PDB entry 4QLU | X-ray diffraction, 2.80 A resolution | chains V and W of the 28 polymer chains in the assembly

== Chain V ==
Name: Proteasome subunit beta type-2
Organism: Saccharomyces cerevisiae
Notes: EC 3.4.25.1
UniProt: P25043 (PSB2_YEAST); residues 1-232 here correspond to UniProt positions 30-261 (UniProt number = residue number + 29)
Chain sequence (232 residues; row label = number of the first residue in the row):
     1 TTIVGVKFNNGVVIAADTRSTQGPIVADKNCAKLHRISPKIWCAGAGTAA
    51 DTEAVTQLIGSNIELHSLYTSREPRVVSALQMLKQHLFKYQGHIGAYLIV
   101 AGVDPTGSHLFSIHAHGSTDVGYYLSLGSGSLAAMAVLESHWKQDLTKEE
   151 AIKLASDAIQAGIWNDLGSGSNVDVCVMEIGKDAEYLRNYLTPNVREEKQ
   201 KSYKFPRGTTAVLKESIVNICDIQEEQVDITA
Unresolved in the structure: 223-232
Bound ions: Mg2+: Ile-163, Asp-166 (shared with 1 residue of chain L)
Curated features (UniProtKB/Swiss-Prot):
  - active site: Thr-1 (Nucleophile)

== Chain W ==
Name: Proteasome subunit beta type-3
Organism: Saccharomyces cerevisiae
Notes: EC 3.4.25.1
UniProt: P25451 (PSB3_YEAST); residues 0-204 here correspond to UniProt positions 1-205 (UniProt number = residue number + 1)
Chain sequence (205 residues; numbered 0 to 204; the number before each row is that of its first residue; numbering starts at 0):
     0 MSDPSSINGGIVVAMTGKDCVAIACDLRLGSQSLGVSNKFEKIFHYGHVF
    50 LGITGLATDVTTLNEMFRYKTNLYKLKEERAIEPETFTQLVSSSLYERRF
   100 GPYFVGPVVAGINSKSGKPFIAGFDLIGCIDEAKDFIVSGTASDQLFGMC
   150 ESLYEPNLEPEDLFETISQALLNAADRDALSGWGAVVYIIKKDEVVKRYL
   200 KMRQD
Unresolved in the structure: 0
Bound ions: Mg2+: Asp-204 (shared with 3 residues of chain K)
Curated features (UniProtKB/Swiss-Prot):
  - modified residue: Ser-30 (Phosphoserine)
  - cross-link: Lys-69 (Glycyl lysine isopeptide (Lys-Gly) (interchain with G-Cter in ubiquitin))

== How chain V and chain W interact ==
Residue-residue contacts (65):
  Ile-25(V) / Asp-143(W)
  Ile-25(V) / Phe-146(W)  hydrophobic
  Val-26(V) / Phe-146(W)
  Ala-27(V) / Asp-130(W)
  Ala-27(V) / Phe-146(W)  hydrophobic
  Asp-28(V) / Asp-130(W)
  Asp-28(V) / Glu-131(W)
  Lys-29(V) / Glu-150(W)  salt bridge
  Ala-49(V) / Cys-128(W)  hydrophobic
  Ala-50(V) / Tyr-95(W)
  Ala-50(V) / Ile-126(W)  hydrophobic
  Ala-50(V) / Cys-128(W)
  Asp-51(V) / Tyr-95(W)  hydrogen bond
  Asp-51(V) / Arg-98(W)  salt bridge
  Ala-54(V) / Tyr-95(W)
  His-93(V) / Arg-98(W)  hydrogen bond (backbone-side chain)
  His-93(V) / Phe-99(W)
  Ile-94(V) / Phe-99(W)  hydrophobic
  Arg-196(V) / Glu-150(W)  salt bridge
  Lys-199(V) / Glu-150(W)
  Lys-199(V) / Ser-151(W)  hydrogen bond (side chain-backbone)
  Lys-199(V) / Tyr-153(W)
  Ser-202(V) / Glu-154(W)  hydrogen bond
  Tyr-203(V) / Ser-151(W)
  Tyr-203(V) / Leu-152(W)  hydrophobic
  Lys-204(V) / Glu-154(W)
  Lys-204(V) / Asp-161(W)
  Phe-205(V) / Leu-152(W)  hydrophobic
  Phe-205(V) / Glu-164(W)
  Phe-205(V) / Gln-168(W)
  Arg-207(V) / Glu-160(W)  salt bridge
  Arg-207(V) / Asp-161(W)  salt bridge
  Arg-207(V) / Glu-164(W)
  Gly-208(V) / Glu-164(W)  hydrogen bond (backbone-side chain)
  Thr-209(V) / Glu-164(W)  hydrogen bond (backbone-side chain)
  Thr-209(V) / Gln-168(W)
  Thr-210(V) / Phe-163(W)
  Thr-210(V) / Glu-164(W)  hydrogen bond
  Thr-210(V) / Ser-167(W)
  Thr-210(V) / Gln-168(W)  hydrogen bond
  Thr-210(V) / Leu-199(W)
  Ala-211(V) / Leu-199(W)
  Ala-211(V) / Lys-200(W)  hydrogen bond (backbone-backbone)
  Val-212(V) / Phe-163(W)  hydrophobic
  Val-212(V) / Tyr-198(W)
  Leu-213(V) / Tyr-198(W)  hydrogen bond (backbone-backbone)
  Leu-213(V) / Leu-199(W)
  Leu-213(V) / Lys-200(W)
  Lys-214(V) / Lys-196(W)
  Lys-214(V) / Arg-197(W)
  Lys-214(V) / Tyr-198(W)  hydrogen bond (backbone-backbone)
  Glu-215(V) / Lys-196(W)
  Glu-215(V) / Arg-197(W)  salt bridge
  Ser-216(V) / Val-194(W)
  Ser-216(V) / Val-195(W)
  Ser-216(V) / Lys-196(W)  hydrogen bond (backbone-backbone)
  Ile-217(V) / Val-194(W)
  Val-218(V) / His-44(W)
  Val-218(V) / Tyr-187(W)  hydrophobic
  Val-218(V) / Val-194(W)  hydrogen bond (backbone-backbone)
  Val-218(V) / Lys-196(W)
  Asn-219(V) / His-44(W)
  Ile-220(V) / Gly-46(W)
  Ile-220(V) / His-47(W)
  Asp-222(V) / Lys-74(W)  salt bridge
Also at the interface, not in a pair above, chain V (35 interface residues in all): Thr-48, Tyr-90, Pro-206
Also at the interface, not in a pair above, chain W (37 interface residues in all): Phe-49, Glu-158, Thr-165, Leu-171, Glu-193

== Summary ==
35 residues of chain V face 37 of chain W across their interface; the contacts include 13 hydrogen bonds and 7
salt bridges. Polar pairs include Lys-29(V)/Glu-150(W), Asp-51(V)/Arg-98(W) and Arg-196(V)/Glu-150(W). Curated
annotation (UniProt) lists active-site residue Thr-1(V) on chain V.
Here chain V is Proteasome subunit beta type-2 and chain W is Proteasome subunit beta type-3, both from
Saccharomyces cerevisiae. Entry 4QLU (yCP in complex with tripeptidic epoxyketone inhibitor 9) was determined
by X-ray diffraction together with 4QLQ, 4QLS, 4QLT and 4QLV from the same study.
